1H00 - chain A; structure by X-ray diffraction, 1.60 A resolution.

Chain A:
Name: Cell division protein kinase 2
Organism: Homo sapiens
Notes: EC 2.7.1.37
UniProtKB: P24941 (CDK2_HUMAN); residues 1-298 here = UniProt positions 1-298
Amino-acid sequence (299 residues; row label = number of the first residue in the row; numbering starts at 0):
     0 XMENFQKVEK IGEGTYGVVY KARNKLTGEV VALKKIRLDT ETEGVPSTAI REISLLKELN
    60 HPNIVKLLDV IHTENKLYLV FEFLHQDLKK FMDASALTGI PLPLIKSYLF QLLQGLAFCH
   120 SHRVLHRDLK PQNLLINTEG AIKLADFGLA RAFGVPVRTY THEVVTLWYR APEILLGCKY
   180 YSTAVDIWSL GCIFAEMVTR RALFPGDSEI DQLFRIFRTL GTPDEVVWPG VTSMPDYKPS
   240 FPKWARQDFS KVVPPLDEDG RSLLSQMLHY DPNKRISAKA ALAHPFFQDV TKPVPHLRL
Disordered / not traced: 13-14, 36-43, 152-161
Modified / non-standard residues: ACE (acetyl group) at position 0
Residues lining bound ligands: FAP / FCP: Ile10, Glu12, Val18, Ala31, Lys33, Val64, Phe80, Glu81, Phe82, Leu83, His84, Gln85, Asp86, Lys89, Gln131, Asn132, Leu134, Ala144, Asp145
Curated features (UniProtKB/Swiss-Prot):
  - active site: Asp127 (Proton acceptor)
  - binding site (ATP): Ile10 to Val18, Lys33, Glu81 to Leu83, Asp86, Lys129 to Asn132, Asp145
  - binding site (Mg(2+)): Asn132, Asp145
  - site (CDK7 binding): Lys9, Lys88, Lys89, Leu166
  - modified residue: Met1 (N-acetylmethionine), Lys6 (N6-acetyllysine), Thr14 (Phosphothreonine), Tyr15 (Phosphotyrosine), Tyr19 (Phosphotyrosine), Thr160 (Phosphothreonine)
  - natural variant: Pro45 (P45L: In a glioblastoma multiforme sample)
  - mutagenesis: Lys9 (K9F: Reduced phosphorylation by CAK), Thr14 (T14A: 2-fold increase in activity), Tyr15 (Y15F: 2-fold increase in activity), Lys88 to Lys89 (Reduced phosphorylation by CAK), Thr160 (T160A: Abolishes activity), Leu166 (L166R: Reduced phosphorylation by CAK and reduced kinase activity)

Summary:
Ligands of chain A: FAP / FCP. From UniProt: active-site residue Asp127, 19 ATP-binding residues, Mg2+-binding
residues Asn132 and Asp145 and 7 mutagenesis sites.
Chain A is Cell division protein kinase 2 (Homo sapiens); the structure, CDK2 in complex with a disubstituted
4, 6-bis anilino pyrimidine CDK4 inhibitor, was determined by X-ray diffraction together with 1H01, 1H07, 1H08
and 1V1K from the same study.
